7KPZ - chains A and B; structure by X-ray diffraction, 1.70 A resolution.

# Chain A (and B)
Molecule: HupZ
Organism: Streptococcus sp
Notes: EC 1.4.3.5; chain B of this document is another copy of the same molecule, construct and numbering; everything in this record applies to it too
Amino-acid sequence (165 residues; numbered 1 to 165; the number before each row is that of its first residue):
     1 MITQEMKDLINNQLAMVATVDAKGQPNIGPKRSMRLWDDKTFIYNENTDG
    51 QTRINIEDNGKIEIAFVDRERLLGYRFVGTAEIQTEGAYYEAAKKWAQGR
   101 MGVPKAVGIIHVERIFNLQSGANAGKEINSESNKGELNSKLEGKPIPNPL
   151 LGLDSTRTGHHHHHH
Disordered / not traced: 126-165 (chain B: 127-165)
What the authors report for this chain:
  - mutagenesis - H111A: unchanged binding to heme
  - mutagenesis - H111A: unchanged catalytic activity

# Chain A / chain B interface
Pairs across the interface (46):
  Asn12(A) with Arg69(B), hydrogen bond (backbone-side chain)
  Gln13(A) with Arg69(B)
  Leu14(A) with Val67(B), hydrophobic; Arg69(B)
  Met16(A) with Met16(B), hydrophobic; Ile28(B)
  Ala18(A) with Pro26(B); Ile28(B), hydrophobic
  Val20(A) with Gly24(B)
  Gly24(A) with Val20(B); Lys61(B), hydrogen bond (backbone-side chain)
  Gln25(A) with Lys61(B)
  Pro26(A) with Lys61(B); Glu63(B)
  Asn27(A) with Glu63(B); Arg76(B)
  Ile28(A) with Met16(B); Glu63(B), hydrogen bond (backbone-side chain); Ala65(B), hydrophobic; Arg76(B)
  Arg32(A) with Leu72(B)
  Lys61(A) with Lys23(B), hydrogen bond (side chain-backbone); Gly24(B); Gln25(B); Pro26(B)
  Ile62(A) with Gln25(B)
  Glu63(A) with Gln25(B), hydrogen bond; Pro26(B); Asn27(B); Ile28(B), hydrogen bond (side chain-backbone)
  Ala65(A) with Met16(B), hydrophobic; Ile28(B), hydrophobic
  Val67(A) with Leu14(B), hydrophobic; Arg32(B)
  Asp68(A) with Arg32(B), hydrogen bond (backbone-side chain)
  Arg69(A) with Asn12(B), hydrogen bond (side chain-backbone); Gln13(B), hydrogen bond; Arg32(B)
  Arg71(A) with Arg32(B), hydrogen bond (backbone-side chain)
  Leu72(A) with Arg32(B)
  Arg76(A) with Asn27(B), hydrogen bond; Ile28(B), hydrogen bond (side chain-backbone)
  Val78(A) with Gln25(B)
  Leu118(A) with Pro30(B)
  Gln119(A) with Pro30(B); Arg32(B), hydrogen bond
Also at the interface, not in a pair above, chain A (31 interface residues in all): Asn11, Val17, Thr19, Pro30, Ile64, Leu73
Also at the interface, not in a pair above, chain B (27 interface residues in all): Val17, Ala18, Thr19, Ile62, Ile64, Val78, Leu118

# In short
The interface between chain A and chain B involves 31 residues on one side and 27 on the other, with 13
hydrogen bonds. Among the polar pairs are Asn12(A)-Arg69(B), Gly24(A)-Lys61(B) and Ile28(A)-Glu63(B). From the
paper: H111A of chain A leaves binding to heme unchanged; H111A of chain A leaves catalytic activity
unchanged.
Both chains are HupZ (Streptococcus sp). Entry 7KPZ (1.70 A resolution crystal structure of Group A
Streptococcus HupZ-V5-His6) was determined by X-ray diffraction, deposited together with 7KQ2.
